Entry 2HAN (X-ray diffraction, 1.95 A resolution); this record covers chains D and B of the 4 polymer chains in the assembly.

# Chain D
Molecule: 20-nt DNA strand
Sequence (20 nucleotides; row label = number of the first residue in the row):
     1 GACAAGTGCA TTGAACCCTT

# Chain B
Name: Ecdysone receptor
Organism: Drosophila melanogaster
Notes: fragment: Ecdsyone Receptor DNA binding domain
Reference sequence: P34021 (ECR_DROME); residues -1 to 108 here correspond to UniProt positions 256-365 (UniProt number = residue number + 257)
Sequence (119 residues; numbered -3 to 115; the number before each row is that of its first residue; numbers below 1 keep their minus sign (Gly-3 is residue -3)):
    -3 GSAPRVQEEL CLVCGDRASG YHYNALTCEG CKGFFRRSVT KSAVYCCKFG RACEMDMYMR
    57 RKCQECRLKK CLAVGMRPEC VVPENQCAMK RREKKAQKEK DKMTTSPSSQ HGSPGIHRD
Not modelled in the structure: -3 to 0, 88-115
Construct notes: cloning artifact (-3 to -2, 109-115)
Curated features (UniProtKB/Swiss-Prot):
  - DNA-binding region: Cys7 to Pro79 (Nuclear receptor)
  - zinc finger (NR C4-type): Cys7 to Cys27, Cys43 to Cys67
Bound ions: Zn2+ site 1: Cys7, Cys10, Cys24, Cys27; Zn2+ site 2: Cys43, Cys49, Cys59, Cys62

# Interface between chain D and chain B
Contacting residue pairs (17; chain D residue first):
  DA4(D) with Gly16(B), phosphate contact; Tyr17(B), hydrogen bond to the phosphate
  DA5(D) with Tyr17(B), phosphate contact; His18(B), phosphate contact; Tyr19(B), hydrogen bond to the phosphate; Lys28(B), base contact
  DG6(D) with Tyr19(B), hydrogen bond to the phosphate; Lys28(B), hydrogen bond to the base; Arg32(B), salt bridge to the phosphate; Val78(B), hydrogen bond to the phosphate; Pro79(B), phosphate contact; Arg87(B), hydrogen bond to the phosphate
  DT7(D) with Arg32(B), salt bridge to the phosphate; Arg87(B), salt bridge to the phosphate
  DT12(D) with Arg57(B), hydrogen bond to the phosphate
  DG13(D) with Arg57(B), salt bridge to the phosphate
  DA14(D) with Lys58(B), salt bridge to the phosphate
Other interface residues (no listed pair), chain B (14 interface residues in all): Glu25, Cys76, Val77

# In short
Chain D and chain B form an interface of 7 and 14 residues respectively; the contacts include 7 hydrogen bonds
and 5 salt bridges. Polar contacts include DG6(D)-Lys28(B), DA4(D)-Tyr17(B) and DA5(D)-Tyr19(B). From UniProt:
a DNA-binding region on chain B.
Chain D is a 20-nt DNA strand and chain B is Ecdysone receptor (Drosophila melanogaster); the structure,
Structural basis of heterodimeric ecdysteroid receptor interaction with natural response element hsp27 gene
promoter, was determined by X-ray diffraction.
